Entry 7JZW (electron microscopy, 3.20 A resolution); this record covers chains A and J of the 11 polymer chains in the assembly.

Chain A:
Name: CRISPR type I-F/YPEST-associated protein Csy1
Source organism: Pseudomonas aeruginosa
UniProt: A0A643HYU6 (A0A643HYU6_PSEAI); residue numbers follow UniProt; this construct covers 1-434
Amino-acid sequence (434 residues; numbered 1 to 434; the number before each row is that of its first residue):
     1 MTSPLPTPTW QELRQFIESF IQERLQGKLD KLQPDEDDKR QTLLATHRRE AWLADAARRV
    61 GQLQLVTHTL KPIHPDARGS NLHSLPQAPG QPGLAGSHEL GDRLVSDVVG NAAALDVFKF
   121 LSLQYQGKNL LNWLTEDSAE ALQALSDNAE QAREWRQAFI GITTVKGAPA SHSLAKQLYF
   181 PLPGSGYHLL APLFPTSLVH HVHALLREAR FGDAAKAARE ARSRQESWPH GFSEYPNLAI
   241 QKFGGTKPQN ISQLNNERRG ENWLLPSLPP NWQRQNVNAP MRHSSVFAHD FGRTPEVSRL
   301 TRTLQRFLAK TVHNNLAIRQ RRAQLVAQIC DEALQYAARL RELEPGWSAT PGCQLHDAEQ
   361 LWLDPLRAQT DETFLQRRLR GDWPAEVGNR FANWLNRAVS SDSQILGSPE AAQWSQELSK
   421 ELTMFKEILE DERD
Not modelled in the structure: 1-7
Sequence notes: conflict A288 (Glu in A0A643HYU6)

Chain J:
Name: Type I-F anti-CRISPR protein
Source organism: Pseudomonas phage sp
UniProt: A0A076FR21 (A0A076FR21_BPD31); residues 1-100 here = UniProt positions 1-100
Amino-acid sequence (100 residues; numbered 1 to 100; the number before each row is that of its first residue):
     1 MMTISKTDID CYLQTYVVID PVSNGWQWGI DENGVGGALH HGRVEMVEGE NGYFGLRGAT
    61 HPTEKEAMAA ALGYLWKCRQ DLVAIARNDA IEAEKYRAKA
Not modelled in the structure: 1-2

Chain A / chain J interface:
Pairs across the interface - 51 pairs, chain A then chain J:
  R207(A) - Y96(J)
  R207(A) - K99(J)
  E208(A) - Y96(J)  hydrogen bond
  R210(A) - Y12(J)  hydrogen bond (backbone-side chain)
  F211(A) - Y12(J)
  F211(A) - D89(J)
  F211(A) - E92(J)
  F211(A) - A93(J)  hydrophobic
  F211(A) - Y96(J)
  F211(A) - R97(J)  hydrogen bond (backbone-side chain)
  G212(A) - Y96(J)
  G212(A) - R97(J)  hydrogen bond (backbone-side chain)
  D213(A) - R97(J)
  K216(A) - D8(J)  salt bridge
  K216(A) - C11(J)
  K216(A) - R97(J)
  R219(A) - C11(J)  hydrogen bond (side chain-backbone)
  R219(A) - Y12(J)
  R219(A) - Q14(J)
  R219(A) - T15(J)
  E220(A) - C11(J)
  R222(A) - Q14(J)  hydrogen bond (side chain-backbone)
  R222(A) - V17(J)  hydrogen bond (side chain-backbone)
  R222(A) - M68(J)
  S223(A) - D10(J)
  S223(A) - Q14(J)
  S223(A) - M68(J)
  R224(A) - K65(J)
  Q225(A) - E64(J)
  Q225(A) - K65(J)
  F232(A) - Q14(J)
  F232(A) - T15(J)
  E234(A) - T15(J)
  E234(A) - G34(J)
  E234(A) - V35(J)
  P236(A) - V35(J)  hydrophobic
  P236(A) - H41(J)
  N237(A) - N33(J)
  Q273(A) - R43(J)
  R293(A) - F54(J)
  S298(A) - M46(J)
  R299(A) - D20(J)  salt bridge
  R299(A) - G37(J)
  R299(A) - L39(J)
  L300(A) - L39(J)  hydrophobic
  R302(A) - D20(J)  salt bridge
  R302(A) - P21(J)  hydrogen bond (side chain-backbone)
  T303(A) - L39(J)
  R306(A) - D20(J)  salt bridge
  R306(A) - P21(J)
  R321(A) - L39(J)
Interface residues without a listed pair, chain A (30 interface residues in all): E226, G292, L325, Q328
Interface residues without a listed pair, chain J (35 interface residues in all): V22, G36, A38, H40, G42, V44, E48, G52
From the paper, about this interface:
  - specific contacts: D213(A)-R97(J), K216(A)-D8(J) (salt bridge), R293(A)-F54(J) (cation-pi contact), R299(A)-D20(J), L300(A)-L39(J) (hydrophobic contact), R302(A)-P21(J), L325(A)-L39(J) (hydrophobic contact)

Summary:
Chain A and chain J form an interface of 30 and 35 residues respectively, with 8 hydrogen bonds and 4 salt
bridges. Polar pairs include K216(A)-D8(J), R299(A)-D20(J) and R302(A)-D20(J). The authors report contacts
between D213(A) and R97(J), R299(A) and D20(J) and R302(A) and P21(J); a salt bridge between K216(A) and
D8(J); a cation-pi contact between R293(A) and F54(J).
Here chain A is CRISPR type I-F/YPEST-associated protein Csy1 (Pseudomonas aeruginosa) and chain J is Type I-F
anti-CRISPR protein (Pseudomonas phage sp). Entry 7JZW (Cryo-EM structure of CRISPR-Cas surveillance complex
with AcrIF4) was determined by electron microscopy, deposited together with 7JZX and 7JZZ.
